Entry 7Q5B (electron microscopy, 3.98 A resolution); this record covers chains r and A of the 13 polymer chains in the assembly.

== Chain r ==
Molecule: 34-nt DNA strand
Sequence (34 nucleotides; row label = number of the first residue in the row; numbers below 1 keep their minus sign (DT-8 is residue -8)):
    -8 TCGACGAAATATAAAAATTTAAAACTAAGAGAAA

== Chain A ==
Protein: Transposon Ty3-G Gag-Pol polyprotein
Source organism: Saccharomyces cerevisiae S288C
UniProtKB: Q99315 (YG31B_YEAST); residues -1010 to 536 here correspond to UniProt positions 1-1547 (UniProt number = residue number + 1011)
Amino-acid sequence (1547 residues; each row starts with the number of its first residue; numbers below 1 keep their minus sign (Met-1010 is residue -1010)):
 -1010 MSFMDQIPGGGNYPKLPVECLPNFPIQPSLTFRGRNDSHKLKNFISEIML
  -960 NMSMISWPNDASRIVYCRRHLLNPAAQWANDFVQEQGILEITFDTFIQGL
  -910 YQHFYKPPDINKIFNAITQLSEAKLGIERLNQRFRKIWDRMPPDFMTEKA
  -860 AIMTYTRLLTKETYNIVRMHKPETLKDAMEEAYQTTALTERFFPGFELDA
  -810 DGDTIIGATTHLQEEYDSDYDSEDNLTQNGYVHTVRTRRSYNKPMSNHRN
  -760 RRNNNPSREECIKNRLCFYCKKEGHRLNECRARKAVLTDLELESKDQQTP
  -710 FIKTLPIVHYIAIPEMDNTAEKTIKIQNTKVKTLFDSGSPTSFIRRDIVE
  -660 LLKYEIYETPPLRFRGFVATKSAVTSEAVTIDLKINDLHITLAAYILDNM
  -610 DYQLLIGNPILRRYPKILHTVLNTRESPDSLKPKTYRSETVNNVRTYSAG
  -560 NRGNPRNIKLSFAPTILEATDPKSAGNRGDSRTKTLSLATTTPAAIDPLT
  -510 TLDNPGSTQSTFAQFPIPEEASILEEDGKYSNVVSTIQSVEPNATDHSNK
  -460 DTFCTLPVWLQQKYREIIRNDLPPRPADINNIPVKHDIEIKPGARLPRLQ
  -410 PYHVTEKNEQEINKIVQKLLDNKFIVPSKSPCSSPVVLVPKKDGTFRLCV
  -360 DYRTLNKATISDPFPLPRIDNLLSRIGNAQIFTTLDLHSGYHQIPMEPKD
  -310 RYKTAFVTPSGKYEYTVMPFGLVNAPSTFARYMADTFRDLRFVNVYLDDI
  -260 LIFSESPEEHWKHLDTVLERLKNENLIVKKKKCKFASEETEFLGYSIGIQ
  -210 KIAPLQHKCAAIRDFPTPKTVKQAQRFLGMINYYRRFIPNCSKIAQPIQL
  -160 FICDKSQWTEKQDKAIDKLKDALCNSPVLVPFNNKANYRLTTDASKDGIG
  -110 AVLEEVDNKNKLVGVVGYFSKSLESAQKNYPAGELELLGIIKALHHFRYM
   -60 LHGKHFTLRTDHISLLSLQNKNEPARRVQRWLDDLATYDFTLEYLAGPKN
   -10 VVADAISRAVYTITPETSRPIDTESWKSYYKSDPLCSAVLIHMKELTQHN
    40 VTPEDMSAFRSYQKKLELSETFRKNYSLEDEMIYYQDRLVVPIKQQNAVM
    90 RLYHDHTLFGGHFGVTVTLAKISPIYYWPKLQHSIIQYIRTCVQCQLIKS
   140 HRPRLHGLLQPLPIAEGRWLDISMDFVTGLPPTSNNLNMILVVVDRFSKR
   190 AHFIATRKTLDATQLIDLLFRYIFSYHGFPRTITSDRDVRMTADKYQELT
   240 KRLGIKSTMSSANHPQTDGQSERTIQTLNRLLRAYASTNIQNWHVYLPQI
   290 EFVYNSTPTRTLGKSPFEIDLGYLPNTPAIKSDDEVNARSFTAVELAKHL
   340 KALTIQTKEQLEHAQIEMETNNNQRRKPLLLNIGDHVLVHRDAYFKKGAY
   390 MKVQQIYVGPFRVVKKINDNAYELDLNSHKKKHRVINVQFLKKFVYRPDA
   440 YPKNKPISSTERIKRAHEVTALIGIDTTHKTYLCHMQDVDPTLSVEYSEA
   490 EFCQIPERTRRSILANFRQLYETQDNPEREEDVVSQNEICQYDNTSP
Disordered / not traced: -1010 to 16, 198-200, 438-536
UniProt features mapped onto this chain:
  - zinc finger: Arg-746 to Ala-729 (CCHC-type)
  - region: His95 to Cys134 (Integrase-type zinc finger-like)
  - active site: Asp-675 (For protease activity)
  - binding site (Mg(2+)): Asp-325, Asp-263, Asp-262, Asp-118, Glu-75, Asp-50, Asp164, Asp225
  - site (Cleavage): Gly-804, Ala-803, His-778, Thr-777, His-702, Tyr-701, Asn-569, Asn-568, Ser-476, Thr-475, Tyr0, Thr1, Ser26, Ala27
  - modified residue: Ser-1009 (N-acetylserine)

== Interface between chain r and chain A ==
Contacting residue pairs (19):
  DG22(r) - His418(A)  phosphate contact
  DG22(r) - Lys421(A)  base contact
  DA23(r) - Val228(A)  base contact
  DA23(r) - Lys385(A)  base contact
  DA23(r) - His418(A)  phosphate contact
  DA23(r) - Lys420(A)  salt bridge to the phosphate
  DA23(r) - Lys421(A)  sugar contact
  DA24(r) - Arg226(A)  sugar contact
  DA24(r) - Ala251(A)  phosphate contact
  DA24(r) - Lys385(A)  base contact
  DA24(r) - Lys420(A)  phosphate contact
  DA24(r) - His422(A)  phosphate contact
  DA25(r) - Asp164(A)  phosphate contact
  DA25(r) - Thr167(A)  base contact
  DA25(r) - Asp225(A)  phosphate contact
  DA25(r) - Arg226(A)  phosphate contact
  DA25(r) - Asp227(A)  hydrogen bond to the phosphate
  DA25(r) - Ser250(A)  phosphate contact
  DA25(r) - Ala251(A)  phosphate contact
Interface residues without a listed pair, chain A (16 interface residues in all): Phe165, Ser249, Asn252

== In short ==
The interface between chain r and chain A involves 4 residues on one side and 16 on the other, with 1 hydrogen
bond and 1 salt bridge. Polar contacts include DA25(r)-Asp227(A) and DA23(r)-Lys420(A).
Chain r is a 34-nt DNA strand and chain A is Transposon Ty3-G Gag-Pol polyprotein (Saccharomyces cerevisiae
S288C); the structure, Cryo-EM structure of Ty3 retrotransposon targeting a TFIIIB-bound tRNA gene, was
determined by electron microscopy.
